1VEQ - chains A and J of the 12 polymer chains in the assembly; structure by X-ray diffraction, 3.98 A resolution.

# Chain A (and J)
Molecule: starvation-induced DNA protecting protein
Source organism: Mycobacterium smegmatis
Notes: chain J of this document is another copy of the same molecule, construct and numbering; everything in this record applies to it too
Reference sequence: Q8VP75 (Q8VP75_MYCSM); residue numbers follow UniProt; this construct covers 1-183
Chain sequence (183 residues; numbered 1 to 183; the number before each row is that of its first residue):
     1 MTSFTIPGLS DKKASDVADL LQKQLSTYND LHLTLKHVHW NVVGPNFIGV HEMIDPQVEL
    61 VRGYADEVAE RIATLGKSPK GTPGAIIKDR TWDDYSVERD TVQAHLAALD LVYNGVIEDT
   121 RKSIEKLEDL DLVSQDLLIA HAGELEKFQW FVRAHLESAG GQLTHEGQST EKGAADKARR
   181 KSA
Unresolved in the structure: 1-2, 161-183
Bound ions: Fe ion site 1: His-39 (shared with Asp-66(J), Glu-70(J) of chain J); Fe ion site 2: Asp-66, Glu-70 (shared with His-39(J) of chain J)

# How chain A and chain J interact
Pairs across the interface (65; chain A residue first):
  Phe-4(A) with Arg-99(J)
  Asn-29(A) with Leu-33(J)
  Asp-30(A) with Pro-83(J)
  His-32(A) with Arg-62(J), hydrogen bond
  Leu-33(A) with Asn-29(J); Leu-33(J), hydrophobic; Gly-81(J)
  Lys-36(A) with Asp-66(J), salt bridge
  His-37(A) with Pro-79(J); Lys-80(J); Gly-81(J), hydrogen bond (side chain-backbone); Thr-82(J)
  His-39(A) with Asp-66(J), salt bridge; Glu-70(J), salt bridge
  Trp-40(A) with Asp-66(J), hydrogen bond; Ala-69(J); Glu-70(J)
  Asn-41(A) with Ser-78(J), hydrogen bond; Pro-79(J), hydrogen bond (side chain-backbone)
  His-51(A) with Glu-70(J), salt bridge
  Val-58(A) with Arg-62(J)
  Glu-59(A) with Glu-59(J); Arg-62(J), salt bridge
  Arg-62(A) with His-32(J), hydrogen bond; Val-58(J); Glu-59(J), salt bridge; Arg-62(J)
  Asp-66(A) with Lys-36(J), salt bridge; His-39(J), salt bridge; Trp-40(J), hydrogen bond
  Ala-69(A) with Trp-40(J)
  Glu-70(A) with His-39(J), salt bridge; Trp-40(J); His-51(J), salt bridge
  Ala-73(A) with Arg-99(J)
  Gly-76(A) with Arg-99(J), hydrogen bond (backbone-side chain)
  Lys-77(A) with Arg-99(J)
  Ser-78(A) with Asn-41(J), hydrogen bond; Arg-99(J), hydrogen bond (side chain-backbone)
  Pro-79(A) with His-37(J); Asn-41(J), hydrogen bond (backbone-side chain)
  Lys-80(A) with His-37(J); Glu-98(J)
  Gly-81(A) with Leu-33(J); His-37(J), hydrogen bond (backbone-side chain)
  Thr-82(A) with His-37(J); Asp-94(J); Tyr-95(J)
  Pro-83(A) with Asp-30(J); Ile-86(J), hydrophobic; Arg-90(J); Asp-94(J)
  Gly-84(A) with Asp-94(J), hydrogen bond (backbone-side chain)
  Ile-86(A) with Pro-83(J), hydrophobic
  Arg-90(A) with Pro-83(J)
  Asp-94(A) with Thr-82(J); Pro-83(J); Gly-84(J), hydrogen bond (side chain-backbone)
  Tyr-95(A) with Thr-82(J)
  Glu-98(A) with Lys-80(J)
  Arg-99(A) with Phe-4(J); Ala-73(J); Gly-76(J), hydrogen bond (side chain-backbone); Lys-77(J); Ser-78(J), hydrogen bond (backbone-side chain)
Other interface residues (no listed pair), chain A (36 interface residues in all): Leu-25, Thr-34, Ala-65
Other interface residues (no listed pair), chain J (35 interface residues in all): Thr-34, Ala-65

# Summary
36 residues of chain A face 35 of chain J across their interface; the contacts include 16 hydrogen bonds and
10 salt bridges. Among the polar pairs are Lys-36(A)/Asp-66(J), His-39(A)/Asp-66(J) and His-39(A)/Glu-70(J).
Asp-66(A) and Glu-70(A) coordinate Fe ion site 2.
Chain A and chain J are both starvation-induced DNA protecting protein (Mycobacterium smegmatis); the
structure, Mycobacterium smegmatis Dps Hexagonal form, was determined by X-ray diffraction (same publication
as 1VEI and 1VEL).
